9GMX - chains B and T of the 4 polymer chains in the assembly; structure by electron microscopy, 2.82 A resolution.

# Chain B
Protein: Schlafen family member 11
Organism: Homo sapiens
Notes: EC 3.6.-.-
Reference sequence: Q7Z7L1 (SLN11_HUMAN); numbering as in UniProt (aligned over 1-901)
Chain sequence (929 residues; row label = number of the first residue in the row; numbers below 1 keep their minus sign (Met-27 is residue -27)):
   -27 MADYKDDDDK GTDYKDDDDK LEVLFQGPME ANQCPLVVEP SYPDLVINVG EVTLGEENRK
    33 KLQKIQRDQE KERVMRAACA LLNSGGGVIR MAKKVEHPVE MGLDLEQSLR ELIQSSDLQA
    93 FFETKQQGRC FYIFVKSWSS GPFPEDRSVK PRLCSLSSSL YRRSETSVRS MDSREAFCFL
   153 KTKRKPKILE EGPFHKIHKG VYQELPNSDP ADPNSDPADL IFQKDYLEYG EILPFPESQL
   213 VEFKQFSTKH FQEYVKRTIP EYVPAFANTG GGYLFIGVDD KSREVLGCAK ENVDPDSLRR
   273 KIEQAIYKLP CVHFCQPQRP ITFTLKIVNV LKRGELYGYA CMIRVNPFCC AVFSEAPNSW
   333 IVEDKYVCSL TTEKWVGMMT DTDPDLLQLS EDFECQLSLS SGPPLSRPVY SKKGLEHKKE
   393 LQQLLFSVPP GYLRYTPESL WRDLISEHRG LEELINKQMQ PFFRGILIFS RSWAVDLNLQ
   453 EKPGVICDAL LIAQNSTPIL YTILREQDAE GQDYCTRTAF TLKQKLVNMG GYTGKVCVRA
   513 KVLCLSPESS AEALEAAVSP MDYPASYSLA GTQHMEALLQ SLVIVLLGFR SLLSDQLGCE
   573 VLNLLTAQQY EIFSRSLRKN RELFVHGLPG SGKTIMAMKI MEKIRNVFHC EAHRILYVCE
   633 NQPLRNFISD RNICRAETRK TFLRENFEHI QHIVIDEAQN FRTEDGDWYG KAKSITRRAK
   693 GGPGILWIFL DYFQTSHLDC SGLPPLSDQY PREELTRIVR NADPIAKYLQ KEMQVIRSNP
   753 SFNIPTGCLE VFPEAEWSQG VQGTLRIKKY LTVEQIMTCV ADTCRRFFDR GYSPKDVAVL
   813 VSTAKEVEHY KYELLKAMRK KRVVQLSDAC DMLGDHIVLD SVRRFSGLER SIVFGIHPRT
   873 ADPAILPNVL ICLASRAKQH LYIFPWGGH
Disordered / not traced: -27 to 6, 159-187, 354-380, 520-529, 900-901
Construct notes: initiating methionine (-27); expression tag (-26 to 0)
UniProt features mapped onto this chain:
  - active site: Lys216
  - binding site (Mg(2+)): Glu209, Glu214
  - binding site (Zn(2+)): His285, Cys287, Cys321, Cys322
  - binding site (ATP): Gly599 to Thr606
  - mutagenesis: Glu209 (E209A: Complete loss of endonuclease activity), Glu214 (E214A: Complete loss of endonuclease activity), Lys216 (K216A: Complete loss of endonuclease activity), Tyr234 (Y234A: No effect on endonuclease activity), Asp252 (D252A: Slight increase in endonuclease activity), Lys605 (K605M: Abolishes ATPase activity without affecting its role in DNA damage response; when associated with A-668), Asp668 (D668A: Abolishes ATPase activity without affecting its role in DNA damage response; when associated with M-605), Glu669 (E669Q: Abolishes ATPase activity, leading to abolish ability to inhibit DNA replication without affecting subcellular location), Ser753 (S753D: Complete loss of tRNA cleavage and ssDNA binding)
Bound ions: Mn2+: Glu209, Glu214, Phe215, Asp252; Zn2+: His285, Cys287, Cys321, Cys322
From the paper describing this entry:
  - post-translational modification sites: Ser219, Thr230, Ser753 (citing earlier work)
  - mutagenesis - S753D: decreased binding to tRNA
  - mutagenesis - S219D, T230D: decreased binding to tRNA-Leu

# Chain T
Molecule: 76-nt RNA strand
Sequence (76 nucleotides; each row starts with the number of its first residue):
     1 ACCAGGAUGG CCGAGUGGUU AAGGCGUUGG ACUUAAGAUC CAAUGGACAU AUGUCCGCGU
    61 GGGUUCGAAC CCCACU
Disordered / not traced: 1-2, 19-20, 26-41, 49-52
Bound ions: Mg2+ site 1: C58, U60; Mn2+: U65 (shared with 3 residues of chain A); Mg2+ site 2 near A69 (its only coordinating residue here)

# Chain B / chain T interface
Residue-residue contacts - 5 pairs, chain B then chain T:
  Lys36(B) with C73(T), salt bridge to the phosphate
  Ile37(B) with C3(T), phosphate contact; A4(T), phosphate contact
  Arg39(B) with C72(T), phosphate contact; C73(T), salt bridge to the phosphate
Other interface residues (no listed pair), chain B (7 interface residues in all): Lys32, Leu75, Arg141, Lys253
Other interface residues (no listed pair), chain T (9 interface residues in all): U64, C71, A74, C75, U76

# In short
7 residues of chain B and 9 residues of chain T are in contact, with 2 salt bridges. Polar pairs include
Lys36(B)-C73(T) and Arg39(B)-C73(T). The paper reports that S219D and T230D of chain B reduce binding to
tRNA-Leu; modification sites Ser219(B), Thr230(B) and Ser753(B).
Chain B is Schlafen family member 11 (Homo sapiens) and chain T is a 76-nt RNA strand; the structure, SLFN11
WT dimer bound to tRNA-Leu-TAA (post-cleavage state), was determined by electron microscopy (same publication
as 9ERD, 9ERE, 9ERF and 9GMW).
